Entry 7PFY (X-ray diffraction, 1.38 A resolution); this record covers chains A and B of the 3 polymer chains in the assembly.

Chain A:
Protein: Serine protease subunit NS2B
Source organism: Zika virus
UniProtKB: Q32ZE1 (POLG_ZIKV); residues 46-96 here correspond to UniProt positions 1414-1464 (UniProt number = residue number + 1368)
Amino-acid sequence (53 residues; numbered 44 to 96; the number before each row is that of its first residue):
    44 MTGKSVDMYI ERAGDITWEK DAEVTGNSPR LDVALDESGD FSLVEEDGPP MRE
Disordered / not traced: 44-48, 89-96
Differences from the reference sequence: initiating methionine (44); expression tag (45)

Chain B:
Protein: Serine protease NS3
Source organism: Zika virus
Notes: EC 3.4.21.91, 3.6.1.15, 3.6.4.13
UniProtKB: Q32ZE1 (POLG_ZIKV); residues 1-177 here correspond to UniProt positions 1499-1675 (UniProt number = residue number + 1498)
Amino-acid sequence (178 residues; numbered 0 to 177; the number before each row is that of its first residue; numbering starts at 0):
     0 GSGALWDVPA PKEVKKGETT DGVYRVMTRR LLGSTQVGVG VMQEGVFHTM WHVTKGAALR
    60 SGEGRLDPYW GDVKQDLVSY CGPWKLDAAW DGLSEVQLLA VPPGERAKNI QTLPGIFKTK
   120 DGDIGAVALD YPAGTSGSPI LDKCGRVIGL YGNGVVIKNG SYVSAITQGK REEETPVE
Disordered / not traced: 0-17, 171-177
Differences from the reference sequence: expression tag (0); conflict Lys107 (Arg1605 in Q32ZE1)

Interface between chain A and chain B:
Contacting residue pairs - 99 pairs, chain A then chain B:
  Asp50(A) - Met26(B)
  Asp50(A) - Thr27(B)
  Asp50(A) - Arg28(B)  hydrogen bond (backbone-backbone)
  Asp50(A) - Arg59(B)  salt bridge
  Met51(A) - Met26(B)
  Met51(A) - Thr27(B)
  Met51(A) - Thr53(B)
  Met51(A) - Ala57(B)
  Met51(A) - Leu58(B)
  Met51(A) - Arg59(B)  hydrogen bond (backbone-backbone)
  Tyr52(A) - Arg24(B)
  Tyr52(A) - Val25(B)
  Tyr52(A) - Met26(B)  hydrogen bond (backbone-backbone)
  Tyr52(A) - Arg28(B)
  Tyr52(A) - Ser33(B)  hydrogen bond
  Tyr52(A) - Arg59(B)
  Ile53(A) - Tyr23(B)  hydrophobic
  Ile53(A) - Arg24(B)
  Ile53(A) - Met41(B)  hydrophobic
  Ile53(A) - Phe46(B)  hydrophobic
  Ile53(A) - Leu58(B)  hydrophobic
  Ile53(A) - Arg59(B)  hydrogen bond (backbone-backbone)
  Ile53(A) - Ser60(B)
  Glu54(A) - Tyr23(B)
  Glu54(A) - Arg24(B)  hydrogen bond (backbone-backbone)
  Glu54(A) - Met26(B)
  Arg55(A) - Thr19(B)  hydrogen bond
  Arg55(A) - Asp20(B)  hydrogen bond (side chain-backbone)
  Arg55(A) - Gly21(B)
  Arg55(A) - Val22(B)
  Arg55(A) - Tyr23(B)
  Ala56(A) - Val22(B)  hydrogen bond (backbone-backbone)
  Ala56(A) - Tyr23(B)
  Ala56(A) - Arg24(B)
  Ala56(A) - Val100(B)  hydrophobic
  Gly57(A) - Gly21(B)
  Gly57(A) - Val22(B)  hydrogen bond (backbone-backbone)
  Asp58(A) - Leu98(B)
  Ile59(A) - Gly21(B)
  Ile59(A) - Val22(B)
  Ile59(A) - Val40(B)  hydrophobic
  Ile59(A) - Leu98(B)  hydrophobic
  Ile59(A) - Leu140(B)  hydrophobic
  Ile59(A) - Gly144(B)
  Thr60(A) - Asn108(B)  hydrogen bond (backbone-side chain)
  Thr60(A) - Leu140(B)
  Trp61(A) - Glu94(B)
  Trp61(A) - Val95(B)
  Trp61(A) - Gln96(B)
  Trp61(A) - Gln110(B)
  Trp61(A) - Leu140(B)
  Trp61(A) - Asp141(B)
  Trp61(A) - Lys142(B)
  Glu62(A) - Gln96(B)  hydrogen bond (backbone-side chain)
  Glu62(A) - Asn108(B)
  Ala65(A) - Gln96(B)
  Ala65(A) - Gln110(B)
  Glu66(A) - Ile109(B)
  Glu66(A) - Gln110(B)  hydrogen bond (backbone-backbone)
  Val67(A) - Gln110(B)
  Thr68(A) - Ile109(B)
  Thr68(A) - Gln110(B)  hydrogen bond (backbone-backbone)
  Thr68(A) - Thr111(B)  hydrogen bond (backbone-side chain)
  Thr68(A) - Leu128(B)
  Gly69(A) - Ala127(B)
  Asn70(A) - Leu112(B)
  Asn70(A) - Ala127(B)
  Ser71(A) - Leu112(B)  hydrogen bond (side chain-backbone)
  Ser71(A) - Pro113(B)
  Ser71(A) - Gly114(B)
  Pro72(A) - Gly114(B)
  Pro72(A) - Ile115(B)  hydrogen bond (backbone-backbone)
  Pro72(A) - Ala127(B)
  Pro72(A) - Val162(B)  hydrophobic
  Arg73(A) - Ile115(B)
  Leu74(A) - Ile115(B)  hydrogen bond (backbone-backbone)
  Leu74(A) - Phe116(B)
  Leu74(A) - Lys117(B)  hydrogen bond (backbone-backbone)
  Leu74(A) - Ile156(B)  hydrophobic
  Asp75(A) - Lys117(B)
  Val76(A) - Phe116(B)  hydrophobic
  Val76(A) - Lys117(B)  hydrogen bond (backbone-backbone)
  Val76(A) - Thr118(B)
  Leu78(A) - Lys73(B)
  Asp79(A) - Lys73(B)
  Glu80(A) - Val72(B)
  Glu80(A) - Lys73(B)  salt bridge
  Ser81(A) - Val72(B)
  Gly82(A) - Val72(B)
  Gly82(A) - Lys73(B)
  Gly82(A) - Asn152(B)  hydrogen bond (backbone-side chain)
  Phe84(A) - Phe116(B)  hydrophobic
  Phe84(A) - Asn152(B)
  Phe84(A) - Gly153(B)
  Phe84(A) - Val154(B)  hydrophobic
  Phe84(A) - Ala164(B)  hydrophobic
  Ser85(A) - Val154(B)
  Leu86(A) - Val154(B)  hydrophobic
  Leu86(A) - Val155(B)
Interface residues without a listed pair, chain A (34 interface residues in all): Val49
Interface residues without a listed pair, chain B (56 interface residues in all): Val52, Ala56, Leu65, Ala106, Ile123, Val146

In short:
Chain A and chain B form an interface of 34 and 56 residues respectively, with 21 hydrogen bonds and 2 salt
bridges. Among the polar pairs are Asp50(A)-Arg59(B), Glu80(A)-Lys73(B) and Tyr52(A)-Ser33(B).
Chain A is Serine protease subunit NS2B and chain B is Serine protease NS3, both from Zika virus; the
structure, Crystal Structure of Unlinked NS2B-NS3 Protease from Zika Virus in Complex with Inhibitor MI-2241,
was determined by X-ray diffraction together with 7O2M, 7O55, 7OBV, 7OC2, 7PFQ, 7PFZ and 5 further entries
from the same study.
